7W4O - chains A and B of the 8 polymer chains in the assembly; structure by electron microscopy, 2.96 A resolution.

== Chain A ==
Name: ATP-sensitive inward rectifier potassium channel 11
Source organism: Mus musculus
UniProt: Q61743 (KCJ11_MOUSE); numbering as in UniProt (aligned over 1-390)
Amino-acid sequence (390 residues; row label = number of the first residue in the row):
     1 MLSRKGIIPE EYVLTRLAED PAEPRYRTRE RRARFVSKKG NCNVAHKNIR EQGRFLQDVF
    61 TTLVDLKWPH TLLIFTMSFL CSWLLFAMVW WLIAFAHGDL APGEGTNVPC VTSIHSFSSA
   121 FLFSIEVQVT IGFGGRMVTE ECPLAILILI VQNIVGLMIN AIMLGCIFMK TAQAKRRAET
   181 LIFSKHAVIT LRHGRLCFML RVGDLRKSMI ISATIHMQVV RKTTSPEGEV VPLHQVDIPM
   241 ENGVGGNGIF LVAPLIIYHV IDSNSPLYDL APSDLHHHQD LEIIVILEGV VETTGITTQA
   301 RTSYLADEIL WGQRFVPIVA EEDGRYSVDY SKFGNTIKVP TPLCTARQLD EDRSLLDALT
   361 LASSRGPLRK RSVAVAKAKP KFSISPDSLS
Disordered / not traced: 1-31, 357-390
Sequence notes: engineered mutation Lys175 (His in Q61743)
Disulfide bonds: Cys110-Cys142
Swiss-Prot annotation at these positions:
  - motif: Thr130 to Gly135 (Selectivity filter)
  - binding site (ATP): Asn48, Arg50, Tyr330
  - binding site (K(+)): Thr130, Phe133
  - binding site (a 1,2-diacyl-sn-glycero-3-phospho-(1D-myo-inositol-4,5-bisphosphate)): Arg176
  - site: Asn160 (Role in the control of polyamine-mediated channel gating and in the blocking by intracellular magnesium)
  - modified residue: Thr341 (Phosphothreonine), Ser385 (Phosphoserine)
What the authors report for this chain:
  - conformationally variable residues (helix shift, loop rearrangement, side-chain flip): Arg50 to Arg54, Phe60, Leu164, Phe168
  - mutagenesis - H175K: increased binding to PI(4,5)P2

== Chain B ==
Name: ATP-binding cassette sub-family C member 8 isoform X2
Source organism: Mesocricetus auratus
UniProt: A0A1U7R319 (A0A1U7R319_MESAU); numbering as in UniProt (aligned over 1-1582)
Amino-acid sequence (1582 residues; numbered 1 to 1582; the number before each row is that of its first residue):
     1 MPLAFCGTEN HSAAYRVDQG VLNNGCFVDA LNVVPHVFLL FITFPILFIG WGSQSSKVHI
    61 HHSTWLHFPG HNLRWILTFI LLFVLVCEIA EGILSDGVTE SRHLHLYMPA GMAFMAAITS
   121 VVYYHNIETS NFPKLLIALL IYWTLAFITK TIKFVKFYDH AIGFSQLRFC LTGLLVILYG
   181 MLLLVEVNVI RVRRYIFFKT PREVKPPEDL QDLGVRFLQP FVNLLSKGTY WWMNAFIKTA
   241 HKKPIDLRAI GKLPIAMRAL TNYQRLCVAF DAQARKDTQS PQGARAIWRA LCHAFGRRLI
   301 LSSTFRILAD LLGFAGPLCI FGIVDHLGKE NHVFQPKTQF LGVYFVSSQE FLGNAYVLAV
   361 LLFLALLLQR TFLQASYYVA IETGINLRGA IQTKIYNKIM HLSTSNLSMG EMTAGQICNL
   421 VAIDTNQLMW FFFLCPNLWA MPVQIIVGVI LLYYILGVSA LIGAAVIILL APVQYFVATK
   481 LSQAQRSTLE HSNERLKQTN EMLRGMKLLK LYAWESIFCS RVEVTRRKEM TSLRAFAVYT
   541 SISIFMNTAI PIAAVLITFV GHVSFFKESD LSPSVAFASL SLFHILVTPL FLLSSVVRST
   601 VKALVSVQKL SEFLSSAEIR EEQCAPREPA PQGQAGKYQA VPLKVVNRKR PAREEVRDLL
   661 GPLQRLAPSM DGDADNFCVQ IIGGFFTWTP DGIPTLSNIT IRIPRGQLTM IVGQVGCGKS
   721 SLLLATLGEM QKVSGAVFWN SNLPDSEGED PSSPERETAA GSDIRSRGPV AYASQKPWLL
   781 NATVEENITF ESPFNKQRYK MVIEACSLQP DIDILPHGDQ TQIGERGINL SGGQRQRISV
   841 ARALYQQTNV VFLDDPFSAL DVHLSDHLMQ AGILELLRDD KRTVVLVTHK LQYLPHADWI
   901 IAMKDGTIQR EGTLKDFQRS ECQLFEHWKT LMNRQDQELE KETVMERKAS EPSQGLPRAM
   961 SSRDGLLLDE EEEEEEAAES EEDDNLSSVL HQRAKIPWRA CTKYLSSAGI LLLSLLVFSQ
  1021 LLKHMVLVAI DYWLAKWTDS ALVLSPAARN CSLSQECDLD QSVYAMVFTL LCSLGIVLCL
  1081 VTSVTVEWTG LKVAKRLHRS LLNRIILAPM RFFETTPLGS ILNRFSSDCN TIDQHIPSTL
  1141 ECLSRSTLLC VSALTVISYV TPVFLVALLP LAVVCYFIQK YFRVASRDLQ QLDDTTQLPL
  1201 LSHFAETVEG LTTIRAFRYE ARFQQKLLEY TDSNNIASLF LTAANRWLEV RMEYIGACVV
  1261 LIAAATSISN SLHRELSAGL VGLGLTYALM VSNYLNWMVR NLADMEIQLG AVKRIHALLK
  1321 TEAESYEGLL APSLIPKNWP DQGKIQIQNL SVRYDSSLKP VLKHVNALIS PGQKIGICGR
  1381 TGSGKSSFSL AFFRMVDMFE GRIIIDGIDI AKLPLHTLRS RLSIILQDPV LFSGTIRFNL
  1441 DPEKKCSDST LWEALEIAQL KLVVKALPGG LDAIITEGGE NFSQGQRQLF CLARAFVRKT
  1501 SIFIMDEATA SIDMATENIL QKVVMTAFAD RTVVTIAHRV HTILSADLVM VLKRGAILEF
  1561 DKPETLLSQK DSVFASFVRA DK
Disordered / not traced: 1, 276-280, 330-336, 622-674, 742-765, 934-937, 943-998, 1041-1059, 1581-1582
Disulfide bonds: Cys6-Cys26
Bound ions: Mg2+: Gln775, Asp854 (together with ATP)
Small-molecule neighbours:
  - ADP (adenosine-5'-diphosphate): Asn829, Arg1111, Glu1114, Tyr1354, Leu1358, Val1361, Arg1380, Thr1381, Gly1382, Ser1383, Gly1384, Lys1385, Ser1386, Ser1387
  - ATP (adenosine-5'-triphosphate): Ser408, Met409, Trp688, Thr695, Gln714, Val715, Gly716, Cys717, Gly718, Lys719, Ser720, Ser721, Gln775, His889, Glu1480, Asn1481, Phe1482, Ser1483, Gln1484, Gly1485, Gln1486, Ser1511
  - E2H (6-chloranyl-N-(1-methylcyclopropyl)-1,1-bis(oxidanylidene)-4H-thieno[3,2-e][1,2,4]thiadiazin-3-amine): Pro551, Ile552, Val555, Leu556, Leu580, Phe583, His584, Leu1027, Ile1030, Asp1031, Cys1072, Leu1149, Thr1286, Tyr1287, Met1290
What the authors report for this chain:
  - conformationally variable residues (order/disorder transition): Trp51 to Ile60
  - binding site for E2H: Ile552, Val555, Leu580, His584, Asp1031, Cys1072, Thr1286, Tyr1287, Met1290

== How chain A and chain B interact ==
Pairs across the interface (48; chain A residue first):
  Cys42(A) with Lys57(B), hydrogen bond (backbone-side chain)
  Val44(A) with Lys57(B)
  Ala45(A) with Lys57(B)
  His46(A) with Lys57(B), hydrogen bond (backbone-backbone); Val58(B); His59(B), hydrogen bond (backbone-backbone)
  Lys47(A) with His59(B)
  Asn48(A) with His61(B)
  Ile49(A) with Val58(B), hydrophobic; Ile60(B); His61(B)
  Arg50(A) with His62(B)
  Glu51(A) with Ile60(B)
  Gln52(A) with Gly50(B), hydrogen bond (side chain-backbone); Trp51(B); Ile60(B); His62(B), hydrogen bond; Ser130(B); Phe132(B)
  Gly53(A) with Phe132(B)
  Leu56(A) with Gly50(B); Phe132(B), hydrophobic; Leu135(B), hydrophobic
  Thr62(A) with Ile49(B); Ser53(B)
  Ile74(A) with Phe48(B), hydrophobic
  Cys81(A) with Phe41(B)
  Leu85(A) with Phe41(B), hydrophobic
  Met88(A) with Val37(B), hydrophobic
  Trp91(A) with Phe5(B), hydrophobic; Ala30(B), hydrophobic
  Leu92(A) with Phe27(B); Ala30(B), hydrophobic; Leu31(B), hydrophobic; Val34(B), hydrophobic
  Phe95(A) with Tyr15(B), hydrophobic; Val17(B); Asn24(B); Cys26(B), hydrophobic; Phe27(B)
  Ala96(A) with Val17(B); Phe27(B), hydrophobic
  Gly98(A) with Val17(B)
  Leu100(A) with Tyr15(B), hydrophobic
  Ala101(A) with Tyr15(B)
  Pro102(A) with His11(B); Ser12(B)
  Gly103(A) with Arg16(B)
Interface residues without a listed pair, chain A (34 interface residues in all): Asn41, Phe55, Val59, Leu66, His70, Leu84, His97, Glu104
Interface residues without a listed pair, chain B (31 interface residues in all): Ala14, Val21, Gln211
The authors on this interface:
  - interface residues, chain B: Trp51(B)

== Summary ==
34 residues of chain A and 31 residues of chain B are in contact, with 5 hydrogen bonds. Polar contacts
include Cys42(A)-Lys57(B), Gln52(A)-Gly50(B) and Gln52(A)-His62(B). Ligands of chain B: ADP, compound E2H and
ATP. The paper reports a binding site for E2H at Ile552(B), Val555(B) and Leu580(B) among others; H175K of
chain A increases binding to PI(4,5)P2.
Chain A is ATP-sensitive inward rectifier potassium channel 11 (Mus musculus) and chain B is ATP-binding
cassette sub-family C member 8 isoform X2 (Mesocricetus auratus); the structure, The structure of KATP H175K
mutant in pre-open state, was determined by electron microscopy (same publication as 7W4P).
